PDB entry 7VB3 | X-ray diffraction, 1.48 A resolution | chains A and B

== Chain A (and B) ==
Name: Aliphatic (R)-hydroxynitrile lyase
From: Linum usitatissimum
Notes: EC 4.1.2.46; chain B of this document is another copy of the same molecule, construct and numbering; everything in this record applies to it too
UniProt: P93243 (AHNL_LINUS); residue numbers follow UniProt; this construct covers 1-422
Sequence (443 residues; numbered -20 to 422; the number before each row is that of its first residue; numbers below 1 keep their minus sign (Met-20 is residue -20)):
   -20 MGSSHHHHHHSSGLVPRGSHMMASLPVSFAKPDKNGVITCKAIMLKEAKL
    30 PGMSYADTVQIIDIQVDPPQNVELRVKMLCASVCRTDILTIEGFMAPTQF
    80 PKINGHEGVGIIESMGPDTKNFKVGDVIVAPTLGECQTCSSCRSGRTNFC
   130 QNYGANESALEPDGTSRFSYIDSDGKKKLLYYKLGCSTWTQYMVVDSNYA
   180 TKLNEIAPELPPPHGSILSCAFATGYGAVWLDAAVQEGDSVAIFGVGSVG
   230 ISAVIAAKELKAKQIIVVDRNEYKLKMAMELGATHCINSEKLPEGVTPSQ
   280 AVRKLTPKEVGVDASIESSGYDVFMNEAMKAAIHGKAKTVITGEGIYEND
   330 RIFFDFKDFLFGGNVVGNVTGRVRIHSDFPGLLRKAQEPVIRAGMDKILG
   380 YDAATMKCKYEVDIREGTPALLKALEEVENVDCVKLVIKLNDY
Not modelled in the structure: -20 to 14 (chain B: -20 to 8)
Sequence notes: initiating methionine (-20); expression tag (-19 to 0); conflict Thr117 (Val in P93243)
Modified residues: Cys265 (S-nitroso-cysteine; SNC)
UniProt features mapped onto this chain:
  - binding site (Zn(2+)): Cys63, His85, Cys115, Cys118, Cys121, Cys129, Cys199
  - mutagenesis: Cys63 (C63A: Loss of activity), Thr65 (T65A: Loss of activity), Gly84 (G84A: Loss of activity), His85 (H85A: Loss of activity), Gly95 (G95A: Loss of activity), Gly104 (G104A: 90% reduction of activity), Cys118 (C118A: Loss of activity), Cys129 (C129A: Loss of activity), Cys199 (C199A: Loss of activity)
Bound ions: Mg2+: Glu52, Glu140; Zn2+ site 1: Cys63, His85, Cys199; Zn2+ site 2: Cys115, Cys118, Cys121, Cys129
Ligand contacts: NAD (nicotinamide-adenine-dinucleotide): Cys63, Arg64, Thr65, Leu68, Cys199, Thr203, Gly224, Val225, Gly226, Ser227, Val228, Asp248, Arg249, Asn250, Lys253, Ser268, Ser297, Ser298, Gly299, Tyr300, Phe303, Thr321, Gly322, Glu323, Asn347, Val348, Thr349
What the authors report for this chain:
  - self-association interface (contacts with another copy of this molecule); pairs are residue here / residue on that copy: Glu136-Lys336 (salt bridge), Ile331, Phe332, Phe333, Phe335, Phe338, Leu339, Phe340, Val344, Val345
  - Zn2+ coordination: Cys63, His85, Cys115, Cys118, Cys121, Cys129, Cys199
  - binding site for glycerol: Thr111, Glu323, Thr349
  - Mg2+ coordination: Glu52, Glu140
  - post-translational modification sites: Cys265
  - binding site for NAD: Arg249, Tyr300
  - mutagenesis - R249G/S268A/E269L: decreased catalytic activity
  - mutagenesis - C63S, C63S/C199S, T65A, H85A, H85C, K162A, K162G, C199S, E323A, E323H: abolished catalytic activity on acetone cyanohydrin
  - catalytic residues: Lys162, Glu323 (proposed by the authors, not directly observed)
  - catalytic residues: Cys63, Thr65, His85, Cys199

== How chain A and chain B interact ==
Residue-residue contacts - 91 pairs, chain A then chain B:
  Met74(A) - Phe340(B)  hydrophobic
  Ser119(A) - Lys315(B)
  Ser120(A) - Ile312(B)
  Ser120(A) - His313(B)
  Ser120(A) - Lys315(B)
  Arg125(A) - Lys315(B)  hydrogen bond (side chain-backbone)
  Thr126(A) - Gly314(B)
  Thr126(A) - Lys315(B)
  Phe128(A) - His313(B)
  Phe128(A) - Gly314(B)
  Phe128(A) - Leu339(B)
  Phe128(A) - Phe340(B)  hydrophobic
  Phe128(A) - Gly341(B)
  Gln130(A) - Val289(B)
  Ala134(A) - Phe340(B)  hydrophobic
  Glu136(A) - Lys336(B)  salt bridge
  Val289(A) - Gln130(B)
  Met304(A) - Phe335(B)  hydrophobic
  Ile312(A) - Ser120(B)
  His313(A) - Phe128(B)
  Gly314(A) - Thr126(B)
  Gly314(A) - Phe128(B)
  Lys315(A) - Ser119(B)
  Lys315(A) - Ser120(B)
  Lys315(A) - Arg125(B)  hydrogen bond (backbone-side chain)
  Lys315(A) - Thr126(B)
  Ile320(A) - Phe338(B)  hydrophobic
  Ile320(A) - Leu339(B)
  Thr321(A) - Leu339(B)
  Gly322(A) - Phe335(B)
  Gly322(A) - Leu339(B)
  Glu323(A) - Phe335(B)
  Glu323(A) - Leu339(B)
  Tyr326(A) - Phe335(B)  hydrophobic
  Asp329(A) - Asp334(B)
  Asp329(A) - Phe335(B)  hydrogen bond (backbone-backbone)
  Asp329(A) - Lys336(B)  hydrogen bond (side chain-backbone)
  Arg330(A) - Phe332(B)
  Arg330(A) - Phe333(B)
  Arg330(A) - Asp334(B)
  Ile331(A) - Phe332(B)
  Ile331(A) - Phe333(B)  hydrogen bond (backbone-backbone)
  Ile331(A) - Phe335(B)  hydrophobic
  Phe332(A) - Arg330(B)
  Phe332(A) - Ile331(B)
  Phe332(A) - Phe332(B)  hydrophobic
  Phe333(A) - Arg330(B)
  Phe333(A) - Ile331(B)  hydrogen bond (backbone-backbone)
  Phe333(A) - Phe333(B)  hydrophobic
  Asp334(A) - Asp329(B)
  Phe335(A) - Met304(B)  hydrophobic
  Phe335(A) - Gly322(B)
  Phe335(A) - Glu323(B)
  Phe335(A) - Tyr326(B)  hydrophobic
  Phe335(A) - Asp329(B)  hydrogen bond (backbone-backbone)
  Phe335(A) - Arg330(B)
  Phe335(A) - Ile331(B)  hydrophobic
  Lys336(A) - Met74(B)
  Lys336(A) - Glu136(B)  salt bridge
  Phe338(A) - Ile320(B)  hydrophobic
  Phe338(A) - Val344(B)  hydrophobic
  Phe338(A) - Val345(B)
  Phe338(A) - Gly346(B)
  Leu339(A) - Phe128(B)
  Leu339(A) - Ile320(B)
  Leu339(A) - Thr321(B)
  Leu339(A) - Gly322(B)
  Leu339(A) - Glu323(B)
  Leu339(A) - Gly346(B)
  Leu339(A) - Asn347(B)  hydrogen bond (backbone-backbone)
  Leu339(A) - Val348(B)
  Phe340(A) - Met74(B)  hydrophobic
  Phe340(A) - Phe128(B)
  Phe340(A) - Ala134(B)  hydrophobic
  Gly341(A) - Phe128(B)
  Gly342(A) - Val345(B)
  Gly342(A) - Gly346(B)  hydrogen bond (backbone-backbone)
  Asn343(A) - Val344(B)
  Asn343(A) - Val345(B)
  Val344(A) - Phe338(B)  hydrophobic
  Val344(A) - Asn343(B)
  Val344(A) - Val344(B)  hydrogen bond (backbone-backbone)
  Val345(A) - Phe338(B)
  Val345(A) - Gly342(B)
  Val345(A) - Asn343(B)
  Gly346(A) - Phe338(B)
  Gly346(A) - Leu339(B)
  Gly346(A) - Gly342(B)  hydrogen bond (backbone-backbone)
  Asn347(A) - Leu339(B)  hydrogen bond (backbone-backbone)
  Val348(A) - Leu339(B)
  Val348(A) - Phe340(B)  hydrophobic
Other interface residues (no listed pair), chain A (43 interface residues in all): Phe73, Thr111, Ser123, Gly324
Other interface residues (no listed pair), chain B (43 interface residues in all): Phe73, Thr111, Ser123, Gly324

== Summary ==
Chain A and chain B each contribute 43 residues to their interface, with 12 hydrogen bonds and 2 salt bridges.
Among the polar pairs are Glu136(A)-Lys336(B), Arg125(A)-Lys315(B) and Asp329(A)-Lys336(B). From the paper:
catalytic residues Lys162(A), Glu323(A) and Cys63(A) among others; C63S, C63S/C199S and T65A of chain A, among
others, abolish catalytic activity on acetone cyanohydrin; 11 substitutions were tested in all.
Both chains are Aliphatic (R)-hydroxynitrile lyase (Linum usitatissimum). Entry 7VB3 (Crystal structure of
hydroxynitrile lyase from Linum usitatissimum) was determined by X-ray diffraction together with 7VB5 and 7VB6
from the same study.
